7AL3 - chains A and C of the 3 polymer chains in the assembly; structure by electron microscopy, 4.80 A resolution (low resolution: residue-level contacts below are approximate; hydrogen-bond / salt-bridge calls are withheld).

== Chain A ==
Protein: Genome polyprotein
Source organism: Deformed wing virus
Reference sequence: L0CTV4 (L0CTV4_9VIRU); residues 1-258 here correspond to UniProt positions 902-1159 (UniProt number = residue number + 901)
Sequence (258 residues; numbered 1 to 258; the number before each row is that of its first residue):
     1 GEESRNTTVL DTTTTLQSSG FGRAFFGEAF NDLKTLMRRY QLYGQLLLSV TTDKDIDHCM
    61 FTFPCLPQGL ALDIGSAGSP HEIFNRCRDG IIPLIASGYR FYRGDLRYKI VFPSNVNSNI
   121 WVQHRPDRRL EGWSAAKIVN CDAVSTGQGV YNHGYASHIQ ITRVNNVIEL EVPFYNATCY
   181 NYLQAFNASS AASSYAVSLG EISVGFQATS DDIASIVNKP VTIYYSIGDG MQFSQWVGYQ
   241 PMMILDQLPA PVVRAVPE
Unresolved in the structure: 1, 75-78, 142-149, 251-258

== Chain C ==
Protein: Genome polyprotein
Source organism: Deformed wing virus
Reference sequence: Q7TG18 (Q7TG18_9VIRU); residues 1-416 here correspond to UniProt positions 486-901 (UniProt number = residue number + 485)
Sequence (416 residues; each row starts with the number of its first residue):
     1 DNPSYQQSPR HFVPTGMHSL ALGTNLVEPL HALRLDAAGT TQHPVGCAPD EDMTVSSIAS
    61 RYGLIRRVQW KKDHAKGSLL LQLDADPFVE QRIEGTNPIS LYWFAPVGVV SSMFMQWRGS
   121 LEYRFDIIAS QFHTGRLIVG YVPGLTASLQ LQMDYMKLKS SSYVVFDLQE SNSFTFEVPY
   181 VSYRPWWVRK YGGNYLPSST DAPSTLFMYV QVPLIPMEAV SDTIDINVYV RGGSSFEVCV
   241 PVQPSLGLNW NTDFILRNDE EYRAKTGYAP YYAGVWHSFN NSNSLVFRWG SASDQIAQWP
   301 TISVPRGELA FLRIKDGKQA AVGTQPWRTM VVWPSGHGYN IGIPTYNAER ARQLAQHLYG
   361 GGSLTDEKAK QLFVPANQQG PGKVSNGNPV WEVMRAPLAT QRAHIQDFEF IEAIPE
Unresolved in the structure: 1-2, 52, 95-96, 199, 280-284, 287, 290-294, 316-322, 331, 353-354, 399-416

== Interface between chain A and chain C ==
Contacting residue pairs (183; chain A residue first):
  E3(A) - R61(C)
  E3(A) - Y62(C)
  E3(A) - R124(C)
  S4(A) - S60(C)
  S4(A) - Y62(C)
  R5(A) - Y62(C)
  R5(A) - R124(C)
  R5(A) - D126(C)
  R5(A) - S173(C)
  N6(A) - Y62(C)
  N6(A) - E122(C)
  N6(A) - T175(C)
  T7(A) - S171(C)
  T7(A) - S173(C)
  T7(A) - T175(C)
  T8(A) - S173(C)
  T8(A) - F174(C)
  T8(A) - T175(C)
  V9(A) - T175(C)
  L10(A) - V164(C)
  L10(A) - F174(C)
  L10(A) - T175(C)
  L10(A) - F176(C)
  D11(A) - E177(C)
  T12(A) - S162(C)
  T12(A) - V164(C)
  T12(A) - F176(C)
  T13(A) - E177(C)
  T13(A) - P179(C)
  L16(A) - R118(C)
  L16(A) - G119(C)
  L16(A) - S235(C)
  Q17(A) - R118(C)
  S18(A) - R118(C)
  S18(A) - E237(C)
  S19(A) - R118(C)
  S19(A) - W186(C)
  S19(A) - E237(C)
  G20(A) - E237(C)
  F21(A) - F236(C)
  F21(A) - E237(C)
  F21(A) - V238(C)
  G22(A) - W186(C)
  F25(A) - P185(C)
  F25(A) - W186(C)
  F26(A) - Q116(C)
  F26(A) - W186(C)
  F26(A) - C239(C)
  F30(A) - V55(C)
  F30(A) - F114(C)
  F30(A) - V238(C)
  F30(A) - C239(C)
  F30(A) - P241(C)
  N31(A) - T54(C)
  N31(A) - V55(C)
  N31(A) - S56(C)
  K34(A) - M53(C)
  T35(A) - G23(C)
  T35(A) - T24(C)
  L36(A) - F114(C)
  L36(A) - P241(C)
  R38(A) - G23(C)
  R39(A) - L20(C)
  R39(A) - A21(C)
  R39(A) - P241(C)
  Y40(A) - S19(C)
  Y40(A) - L20(C)
  Y40(A) - E28(C)
  Q68(A) - W250(C)
  L72(A) - N251(C)
  I74(A) - N251(C)
  I74(A) - I255(C)
  S79(A) - N388(C)
  P80(A) - I255(C)
  E82(A) - R257(C)
  N85(A) - F254(C)
  N85(A) - I255(C)
  R86(A) - N194(C)
  R86(A) - F254(C)
  C87(A) - Q243(C)
  R88(A) - N251(C)
  R88(A) - D253(C)
  R88(A) - F254(C)
  D89(A) - G247(C)
  D89(A) - L248(C)
  G90(A) - P244(C)
  P93(A) - L248(C)
  L94(A) - M113(C)
  L94(A) - P244(C)
  L94(A) - L246(C)
  L94(A) - L248(C)
  I95(A) - M113(C)
  S97(A) - L248(C)
  Y99(A) - E51(C)
  R103(A) - Q42(C)
  R103(A) - H43(C)
  G104(A) - T41(C)
  D105(A) - R34(C)
  D105(A) - T41(C)
  R107(A) - E28(C)
  R107(A) - L30(C)
  K109(A) - M17(C)
  K109(A) - H18(C)
  V111(A) - M17(C)
  H124(A) - L33(C)
  A156(A) - L33(C)
  S157(A) - L33(C)
  H158(A) - H31(C)
  N165(A) - G16(C)
  V167(A) - G16(C)
  V167(A) - M17(C)
  E169(A) - H18(C)
  E169(A) - P29(C)
  E169(A) - L30(C)
  E169(A) - H31(C)
  L170(A) - L30(C)
  L170(A) - H31(C)
  L170(A) - L33(C)
  E171(A) - L30(C)
  E171(A) - H31(C)
  E171(A) - A32(C)
  E171(A) - L33(C)
  E171(A) - R34(C)
  P173(A) - R34(C)
  F174(A) - T41(C)
  Y175(A) - R34(C)
  Y175(A) - L35(C)
  C179(A) - C47(C)
  Q184(A) - W250(C)
  S215(A) - Q295(C)
  V217(A) - W289(C)
  N218(A) - G267(C)
  N218(A) - A269(C)
  N218(A) - P270(C)
  Y224(A) - L20(C)
  G230(A) - T41(C)
  G230(A) - H43(C)
  Q232(A) - H43(C)
  Q232(A) - P49(C)
  Q232(A) - M53(C)
  F233(A) - P49(C)
  F233(A) - E51(C)
  F233(A) - M53(C)
  S234(A) - D50(C)
  S234(A) - E51(C)
  Q235(A) - D50(C)
  W236(A) - I58(C)
  W236(A) - R61(C)
  Y239(A) - I58(C)
  Y239(A) - W103(C)
  Y239(A) - P106(C)
  Y239(A) - V109(C)
  Q240(A) - N249(C)
  Q240(A) - W250(C)
  P241(A) - I93(C)
  P241(A) - Y102(C)
  P241(A) - W103(C)
  P241(A) - N249(C)
  M242(A) - L101(C)
  M242(A) - Y102(C)
  M242(A) - G247(C)
  M242(A) - L248(C)
  M243(A) - I99(C)
  M243(A) - L101(C)
  M243(A) - S245(C)
  M243(A) - L246(C)
  M243(A) - G247(C)
  M243(A) - L248(C)
  I244(A) - Y102(C)
  I244(A) - F104(C)
  I244(A) - S245(C)
  I244(A) - L246(C)
  L245(A) - N194(C)
  L245(A) - P244(C)
  L245(A) - S245(C)
  D246(A) - N194(C)
  Q247(A) - S100(C)
  Q247(A) - Y102(C)
  L248(A) - I99(C)
  L248(A) - N194(C)
  L248(A) - F254(C)
  P249(A) - F254(C)
  P249(A) - L256(C)
Other interface residues (no listed pair), chain A (99 interface residues in all): E2, D32, L33, I91, Q123, W133, Q160, I168, V172, L183, A185, A214, M231
Other interface residues (no listed pair), chain C (99 interface residues in all): L22, P44, E90, S120, F166, V178, Y180, Y191, G193, R231, V240, V242, R263

== Summary ==
Chain A and chain C each contribute 99 residues to their interface.
Here chain A is Genome polyprotein and chain C is Genome polyprotein, both from Deformed wing virus. Entry
7AL3 (Native-like genome-containing particle of DWV in acidic pH) was determined by electron microscopy.
